PDB entry 5F0O | X-ray diffraction, 3.50 A resolution | chains A and E

== Chain A ==
Molecule: cohesin subunit Pds5, KLTH0D07062p, KLTH0D07062p
Organism: Lachancea thermotolerans
UniProtKB: C5DGP8 (C5DGP8_LACTC); numbering as in UniProt (aligned over 80-1109)
Chain sequence (1133 residues; row label = number of the first residue in the row; note: 952 numbers in that range are skipped by the numbering (no residue carries them; nothing is unmodelled there); numbers below 1 keep their minus sign (UNK-27 is residue -27); X marks 103 residues of unknown identity (built as UNK)):
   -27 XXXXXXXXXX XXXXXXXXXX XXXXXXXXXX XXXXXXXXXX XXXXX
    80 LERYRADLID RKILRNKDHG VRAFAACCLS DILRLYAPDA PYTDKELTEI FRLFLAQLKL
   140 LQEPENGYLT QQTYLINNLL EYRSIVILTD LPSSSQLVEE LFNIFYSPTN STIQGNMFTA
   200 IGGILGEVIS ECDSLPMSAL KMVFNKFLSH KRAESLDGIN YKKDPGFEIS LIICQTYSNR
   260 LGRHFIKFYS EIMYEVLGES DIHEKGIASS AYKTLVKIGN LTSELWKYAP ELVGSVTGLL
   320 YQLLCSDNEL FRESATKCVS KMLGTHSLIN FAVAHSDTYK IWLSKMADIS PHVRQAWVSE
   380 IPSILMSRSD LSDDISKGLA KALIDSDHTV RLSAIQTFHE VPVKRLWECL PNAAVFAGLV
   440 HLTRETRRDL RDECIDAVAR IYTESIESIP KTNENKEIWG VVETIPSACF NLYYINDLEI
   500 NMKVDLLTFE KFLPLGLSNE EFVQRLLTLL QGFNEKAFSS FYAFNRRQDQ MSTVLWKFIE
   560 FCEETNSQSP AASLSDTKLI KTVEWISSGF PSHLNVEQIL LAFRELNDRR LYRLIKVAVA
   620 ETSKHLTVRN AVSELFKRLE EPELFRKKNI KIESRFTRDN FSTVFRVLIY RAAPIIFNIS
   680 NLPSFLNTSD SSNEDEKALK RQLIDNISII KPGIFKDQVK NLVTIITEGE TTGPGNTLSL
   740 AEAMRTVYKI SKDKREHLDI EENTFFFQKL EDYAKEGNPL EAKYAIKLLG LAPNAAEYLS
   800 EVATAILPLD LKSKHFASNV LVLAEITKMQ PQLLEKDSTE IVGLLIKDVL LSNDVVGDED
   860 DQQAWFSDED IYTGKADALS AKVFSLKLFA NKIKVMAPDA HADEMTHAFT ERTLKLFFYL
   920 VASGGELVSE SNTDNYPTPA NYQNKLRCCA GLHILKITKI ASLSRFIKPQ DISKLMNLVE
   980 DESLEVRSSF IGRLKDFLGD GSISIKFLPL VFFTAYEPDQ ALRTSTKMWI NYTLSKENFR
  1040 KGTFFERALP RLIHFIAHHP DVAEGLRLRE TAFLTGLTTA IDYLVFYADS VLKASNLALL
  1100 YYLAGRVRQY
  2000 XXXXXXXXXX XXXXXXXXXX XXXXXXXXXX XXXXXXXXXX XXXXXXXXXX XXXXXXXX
Unresolved in the structure: -27 to 0, 239-243, 279-286, 689-691, 727-735, 752-762, 897-903, 961-964, 1068-1072, 2023-2057

== Chain E ==
Molecule: KLTH0G16610p
UniProtKB: C5DNF8 (C5DNF8_LACTC); residues 121-142 here = UniProt positions 121-142
Chain sequence (22 residues; each row starts with the number of its first residue):
   121 LTNPSQYLLQ DAVTEREVLL VP
Unresolved in the structure: 121-124, 142
Reported in the primary citation:
  - mutagenesis - V138K: abolished growth
  - mutagenesis - L128K, L129E, V133K, T134K, E135K, E137K: unchanged growth with cohesin subunit Pds5, KLTH0D07062p, KLTH0D07062p (chain A)

== Chain A / chain E interface ==
Contacting residue pairs - 41 pairs, chain A then chain E:
  Ile403(A) with Tyr127(E)
  Asp404(A) with Tyr127(E)
  Arg410(A) with Tyr127(E)
  His440(A) with Leu128(E)
  Leu441(A) with Leu128(E), hydrophobic
  Arg443(A) with Leu128(E); Leu129(E), hydrogen bond (backbone-backbone); Asp131(E), salt bridge
  Glu444(A) with Tyr127(E); Leu128(E)
  Thr445(A) with Tyr127(E), hydrogen bond (backbone-backbone); Leu129(E)
  Arg446(A) with Tyr127(E)
  Tyr492(A) with Val138(E), hydrophobic; Leu139(E), hydrophobic
  Tyr493(A) with Asp131(E); Ala132(E), hydrogen bond (backbone-backbone); Val133(E); Thr134(E); Val138(E), hydrophobic
  Ile494(A) with Gln130(E)
  Asn495(A) with Val138(E); Val141(E)
  Lys535(A) with Asp131(E), salt bridge; Thr134(E); Glu135(E)
  Ser538(A) with Val138(E)
  Ser539(A) with Val138(E); Leu139(E)
  Ala542(A) with Val138(E), hydrophobic; Leu139(E)
  Phe543(A) with Leu139(E)
  Arg546(A) with Leu139(E)
  Asp995(A) with Arg136(E), hydrogen bond (backbone-side chain)
  Asp999(A) with Arg136(E), salt bridge
  Met1027(A) with Asp131(E); Ala132(E); Val133(E)
  Tyr1031(A) with Ala132(E); Thr134(E); Glu137(E)
Interface residues without a listed pair, chain A (28 interface residues in all): Arg450, Asn500, Ser1024, Trp1028, Lys1035
The authors on this interface:
  - specific contacts: Tyr493(A)-Val138(E) (hydrophobic contact)
  - interface residues, chain A: Ile403(A), Arg410(A), Arg443(A), Glu444(A), Thr445(A), Arg446(A), Tyr492(A), Ile494(A), Asn495(A), Lys535(A), Ser538(A), Ser539(A), Ala542(A), Phe543(A), Asp999(A), Met1027(A), Tyr1031(A)
  - hot spots on chain A (mutagenesis) - Y493K: decreased binding to KLTH0G16610p (chain E)
  - hot spots on chain E (mutagenesis) - V138K: decreased binding to cohesin subunit Pds5, KLTH0D07062p, KLTH0D07062p (chain A)

== Overview ==
28 residues of chain A and 14 residues of chain E are in contact, with 4 hydrogen bonds and 3 salt bridges.
Polar contacts include Arg443(A)-Asp131(E), Lys535(A)-Asp131(E) and Asp999(A)-Arg136(E). The paper describes a
hydrophobic contact between Tyr493(A) and Val138(E). From the paper: V138K of chain E abolishes growth;
interface residues Ile403(A), Arg410(A) and Arg443(A) among others; 8 substitutions were tested in all.
Chain A is cohesin subunit Pds5, KLTH0D07062p, KLTH0D07062p (Lachancea thermotolerans) and chain E is
KLTH0G16610p; the structure, Cohesin subunit Pds5 in complex with Scc1, was determined by X-ray diffraction
together with 5F0N from the same study.
